Entry 1RG9 (X-ray diffraction, 2.50 A resolution); this record covers chains A and C of the 4 polymer chains in the assembly.

Chain A (and C):
Name: S-adenosylmethionine synthetase
Source organism: Escherichia coli
Notes: EC 2.5.1.6; chain C of this document is another copy of the same molecule, construct and numbering; everything in this record applies to it too
Reference sequence: P0A817 (METK_ECOLI); residues 1-383 here = UniProt positions 1-383
Chain sequence (383 residues; each row starts with the number of its first residue):
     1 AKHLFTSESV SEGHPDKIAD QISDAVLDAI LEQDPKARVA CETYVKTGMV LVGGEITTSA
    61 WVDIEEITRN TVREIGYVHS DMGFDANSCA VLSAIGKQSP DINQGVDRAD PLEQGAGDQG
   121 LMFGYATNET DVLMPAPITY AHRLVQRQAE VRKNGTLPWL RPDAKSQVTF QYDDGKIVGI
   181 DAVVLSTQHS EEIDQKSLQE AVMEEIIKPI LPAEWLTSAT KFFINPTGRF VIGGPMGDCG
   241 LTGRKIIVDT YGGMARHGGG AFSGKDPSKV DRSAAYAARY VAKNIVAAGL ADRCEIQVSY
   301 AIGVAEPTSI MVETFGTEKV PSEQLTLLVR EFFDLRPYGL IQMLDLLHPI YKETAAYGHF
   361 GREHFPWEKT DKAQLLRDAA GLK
Bound ions: Mg2+: D16 (together with (diphosphono)aminophosphonic acid); K+ site 1: E42 (together with (diphosphono)aminophosphonic acid) (shared with 2 residues of chain B); K+ site 2: D238, C239 (together with (diphosphono)aminophosphonic acid) (shared with 1 residue of chain B)
Residues lining bound ligands:
  - (diphosphono)aminophosphonic acid (PPK), molecule 1: H14, D16, K165, D238, R244, K245
  - (diphosphono)aminophosphonic acid (PPK), molecule 2: E42, D118, G259, G260, A261, K265, D271
  - S-adenosylmethionine (SAM), molecule 1: H14, P15, D163, K165, S186, T227, R229, F230, I232, G237, D238
  - S-adenosylmethionine (SAM), molecule 2: A40, E55, Q98, D101, I102, G117, D118, K269, I302

Interface between chain A and chain C:
Pairs across the interface (19):
  W61(A) - W61(C)  hydrophobic
  W61(A) - V62(C)
  V62(A) - W61(C)
  D63(A) - K97(C)  salt bridge
  E65(A) - G96(C)
  E65(A) - K97(C)
  E66(A) - K97(C)  salt bridge
  V91(A) - S93(C)
  V91(A) - A94(C)
  L92(A) - L92(C)  hydrophobic
  L92(A) - S93(C)
  S93(A) - V91(C)
  S93(A) - L92(C)
  S93(A) - S93(C)  hydrogen bond (backbone-backbone)
  A94(A) - V91(C)
  G96(A) - E65(C)
  K97(A) - D63(C)  salt bridge
  K97(A) - E65(C)
  K97(A) - E66(C)  salt bridge
Other interface residues (no listed pair), chain A (12 interface residues in all): I95
Other interface residues (no listed pair), chain C (12 interface residues in all): I95

In short:
The chain A/chain C interface involves 12 residues from each chain, with 1 hydrogen bond and 4 salt bridges.
Among the polar pairs are D63(A)-K97(C), E66(A)-K97(C) and S93(A)-S93(C). Bound to chain A:
S-adenosylmethionine and (diphosphono)aminophosphonic acid.
Chain A and chain C are both S-adenosylmethionine synthetase (Escherichia coli); the structure,
S-Adenosylmethionine synthetase complexed with SAM and PPNP, was determined by X-ray diffraction, deposited
together with 1P7L.
